7SVB - chains E and B of the 4 polymer chains in the assembly; structure by X-ray diffraction, 2.24 A resolution.

[Chain E]
Molecule: 21-nt DNA strand
Sequence (21 nucleotides; row label = number of the first residue in the row):
     1 GGATCCGTCG ACCGCATCAG C

[Chain B]
Molecule: DNA-(apurinic or apyrimidinic site) lyase
From: Homo sapiens
Notes: EC 3.1.-.-, 4.2.99.18; engineered mutation(s): E96Q, C138A, D210N
UniProtKB: P27695 (APEX1_HUMAN); residues 43-318 here = UniProt positions 43-318
Amino-acid sequence (276 residues; row label = number of the first residue in the row):
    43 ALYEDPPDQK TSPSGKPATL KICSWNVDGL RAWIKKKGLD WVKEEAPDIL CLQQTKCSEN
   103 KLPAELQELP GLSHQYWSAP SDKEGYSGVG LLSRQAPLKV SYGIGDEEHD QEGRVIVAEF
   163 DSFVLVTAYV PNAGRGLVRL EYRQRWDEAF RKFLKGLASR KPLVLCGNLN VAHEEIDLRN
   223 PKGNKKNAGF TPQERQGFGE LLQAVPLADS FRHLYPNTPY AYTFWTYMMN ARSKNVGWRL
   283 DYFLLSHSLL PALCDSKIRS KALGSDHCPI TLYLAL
Sequence notes: conflict Gln-96 (Glu in P27695), Ala-138 (Cys in P27695), Asn-210 (Asp in P27695)
Reported in the primary citation:
  - binding site for the 10-nt DNA strand: Asn-174, Arg-177, Phe-266, Met-270, Trp-280
  - binding site for the 11-nt DNA strand: Asn-222, Asn-226, Trp-280
  - binding site for the 21-nt DNA strand (chain E): Arg-177
  - catalytic residues: Asn-210 (proposed by the authors, not directly observed)
  - mutagenesis - F266A: increased catalytic activity on 3'-8-oxoG
  - mutagenesis - N174A, R177A, W280A: decreased catalytic activity on 3'-8-oxoG
  - mutagenesis - M270A: decreased catalytic activity on 8-oxoG containing exo substrates
  - mutagenesis - F266A: increased catalytic activity on O8:A

[Chain E / chain B interface]
Residue-residue contacts - 19 pairs, chain E then chain B:
  DC12(E) / Arg-177(B)  base contact
  DC12(E) / Met-270(B)  base contact
  DC13(E) / Tyr-269(B)  base contact
  DC13(E) / Met-270(B)  sugar contact
  DG14(E) / Tyr-269(B)  sugar contact
  DC15(E) / Asp-70(B)  sugar contact
  DC15(E) / Gly-71(B)  phosphate contact
  DC15(E) / Ala-74(B)  sugar contact
  DC15(E) / Lys-78(B)  salt bridge to the phosphate
  DA16(E) / Gly-71(B)  phosphate contact
  DA16(E) / Leu-72(B)  phosphate contact
  DA16(E) / Arg-73(B)  hydrogen bond to the phosphate
  DA16(E) / Ala-74(B)  hydrogen bond to the phosphate
  DA16(E) / Lys-77(B)  salt bridge to the phosphate
  DA16(E) / Lys-98(B)  sugar contact
  DA16(E) / Gly-127(B)  phosphate contact
  DT17(E) / Arg-73(B)  salt bridge to the phosphate
  DT17(E) / Glu-126(B)  sugar contact
  DT17(E) / Gly-127(B)  sugar contact
Interface residues without a listed pair, chain E (8 interface residues in all): DA11, DC18
Interface residues without a listed pair, chain B (14 interface residues in all): Lys-103

[In short]
The interface between chain E and chain B involves 8 residues on one side and 14 on the other; the contacts
include 2 hydrogen bonds and 3 salt bridges. Polar pairs include DA16(E)/Arg-73(B), DA16(E)/Ala-74(B) and
DC15(E)/Lys-78(B). The paper reports the catalytic residue Asn-210(B); N174A, R177A and W280A of chain B
reduce catalytic activity on 3'-8-oxoG; 5 substitutions were tested in all.
Here chain E is a 21-nt DNA strand and chain B is DNA-(apurinic or apyrimidinic site) lyase (Homo sapiens).
Entry 7SVB (APE1 exonuclease substrate complex with 8oxoG opposite C) was determined by X-ray diffraction
(same publication as 7SUV).
